Entry 6RD6 (electron microscopy, 2.75 A resolution); this record covers chains 2 and 4 of the 5 polymer chains in the assembly.

[Chain 2]
Molecule: ASA-2: Polytomella F-ATP synthase associated subunit 2
Source organism: Polytomella sp. Pringsheim 198.80
Chain sequence (441 residues; numbered 5 to 445; the number before each row is that of its first residue):
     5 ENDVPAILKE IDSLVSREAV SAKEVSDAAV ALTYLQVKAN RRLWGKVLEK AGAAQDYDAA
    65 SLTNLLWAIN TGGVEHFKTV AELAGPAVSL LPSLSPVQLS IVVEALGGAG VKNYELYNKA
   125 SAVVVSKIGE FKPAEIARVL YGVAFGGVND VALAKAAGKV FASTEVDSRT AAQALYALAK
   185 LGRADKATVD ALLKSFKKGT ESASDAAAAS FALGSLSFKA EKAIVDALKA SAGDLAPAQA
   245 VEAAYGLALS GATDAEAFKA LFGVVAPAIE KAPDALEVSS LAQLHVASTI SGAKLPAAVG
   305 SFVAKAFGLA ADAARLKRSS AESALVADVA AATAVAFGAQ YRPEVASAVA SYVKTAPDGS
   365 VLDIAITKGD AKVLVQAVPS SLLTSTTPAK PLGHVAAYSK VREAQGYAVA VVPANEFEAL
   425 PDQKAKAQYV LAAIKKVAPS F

[Chain 4]
Molecule: Mitochondrial ATP synthase associated protein ASA4
Source organism: Polytomella sp. Pringsheim 198.80
UniProtKB: D7NIZ2 (D7NIZ2_9CHLO); residues 0-293 here correspond to UniProt positions 1-294 (UniProt number = residue number + 1)
Chain sequence (294 residues; each row starts with the number of its first residue; numbering starts at 0):
     0 ATEPAVSKKE VLYFLSSKDA ESSTAVKSYL KSLYAGAQVE ATETDASELI AQLEKKYLSA
    60 QVVEPGVHNI ALPLGESGSA PVKRYAAELF NLGAQAGFEC PFIEVSKKFG QETATSETVK
   120 DVLNKTKSYV SADYNAALNE VLSSVEAEIN GPVLFDGKTE GFKKFAAKAK AVAVSRGLPA
   180 DTILAYCAGS ANEDAADKVS KEFFTWFESA YTADAAAEVK AIEAEAASIL DRHLAKPVAQ
   240 IRKEQASAYA SLLKRAETAK GAKWAEKYLE DVKAVQWFDA SVAEAPASGP KVAA
Disordered / not traced: 0-3

[Interface between chain 2 and chain 4]
Pairs across the interface (70):
  Phe-81(2) / Ala-86(4)  hydrophobic
  Phe-81(2) / Glu-87(4)
  Lys-82(2) / Ala-70(4)
  Lys-82(2) / Arg-83(4)
  Ala-85(2) / Ala-79(4)
  Ala-85(2) / Arg-83(4)
  Glu-86(2) / Pro-80(4)
  Glu-86(2) / Arg-83(4)  salt bridge
  Gly-89(2) / Ala-79(4)
  Lys-116(2) / Ala-86(4)
  Lys-116(2) / Phe-89(4)
  Lys-116(2) / Tyr-210(4)
  Asn-117(2) / Lys-82(4)
  Asn-117(2) / Glu-207(4)
  Tyr-118(2) / Phe-203(4)
  Tyr-118(2) / Glu-207(4)  hydrogen bond (backbone-side chain)
  Tyr-118(2) / Tyr-210(4)
  Glu-119(2) / Lys-82(4)  salt bridge
  Glu-119(2) / Glu-207(4)  hydrogen bond (backbone-side chain)
  Asn-122(2) / Lys-200(4)
  Asn-122(2) / Thr-204(4)
  Asn-153(2) / Asp-196(4)
  Asp-154(2) / Asp-196(4)
  Asp-154(2) / Lys-200(4)  salt bridge
  Val-155(2) / Glu-192(4)
  Val-155(2) / Asp-196(4)  hydrogen bond (backbone-side chain)
  Ala-156(2) / Asp-196(4)
  Lys-159(2) / Glu-192(4)  salt bridge
  Lys-159(2) / Asp-193(4)
  Arg-187(2) / Glu-192(4)  salt bridge
  Glu-274(2) / Tyr-33(4)
  Pro-277(2) / Tyr-33(4)  hydrophobic
  Asp-278(2) / Lys-26(4)  hydrogen bond (backbone-side chain)
  Asp-278(2) / Lys-30(4)
  Val-282(2) / Leu-14(4)  hydrophobic
  Val-282(2) / Leu-29(4)  hydrophobic
  Ala-302(2) / Tyr-33(4)
  Val-303(2) / Tyr-33(4)
  Phe-306(2) / Leu-29(4)
  Phe-306(2) / Tyr-33(4)  hydrophobic
  Lys-309(2) / Leu-32(4)  hydrogen bond (side chain-backbone)
  Lys-309(2) / Gly-35(4)
  Lys-309(2) / Ala-36(4)  hydrogen bond (side chain-backbone)
  Leu-313(2) / Lys-7(4)
  Leu-313(2) / Leu-11(4)
  Leu-313(2) / Leu-14(4)
  Leu-313(2) / Tyr-28(4)  hydrophobic
  Leu-313(2) / Leu-32(4)  hydrophobic
  Asp-316(2) / Lys-7(4)  salt bridge
  Asp-316(2) / Leu-11(4)
  Asp-316(2) / Thr-41(4)  hydrogen bond
  Ala-317(2) / Leu-11(4)
  Ala-317(2) / Leu-14(4)  hydrophobic
  Leu-320(2) / Lys-8(4)
  Leu-320(2) / Leu-11(4)  hydrophobic
  Leu-320(2) / Tyr-12(4)
  Lys-321(2) / Tyr-12(4)  hydrogen bond (side chain-backbone)
  Lys-321(2) / Ser-15(4)
  Lys-321(2) / Gln-94(4)  hydrogen bond (side chain-backbone)
  Lys-321(2) / Gly-96(4)
  Ser-323(2) / Glu-98(4)  hydrogen bond
  Ser-324(2) / Glu-98(4)  hydrogen bond (backbone-side chain)
  Ser-324(2) / Lys-106(4)
  Val-357(2) / Thr-43(4)
  Thr-359(2) / Thr-43(4)
  Asp-362(2) / Val-38(4)
  Gly-363(2) / Ala-40(4)
  Gly-363(2) / Thr-41(4)  hydrogen bond (backbone-side chain)
  Val-365(2) / Thr-41(4)
  Val-365(2) / Thr-43(4)
Interface residues without a listed pair, chain 2 (48 interface residues in all): Ala-88, Ser-125, Ile-273, Ala-279, Leu-280, Glu-281, Leu-285, Ala-314, Ala-325, Lys-358, Ser-364, Ser-389
Interface residues without a listed pair, chain 4 (44 interface residues in all): Gln-37, Glu-39, Glu-42, Lys-54, Asn-90, Ala-95

[In short]
The interface between chain 2 and chain 4 involves 48 residues on one side and 44 on the other, with 12
hydrogen bonds and 6 salt bridges. Polar pairs include Glu-86(2)/Arg-83(4), Glu-119(2)/Lys-82(4) and
Asp-154(2)/Lys-200(4).
Here chain 2 is ASA-2: Polytomella F-ATP synthase associated subunit 2 and chain 4 is Mitochondrial ATP
synthase associated protein ASA4, both from Polytomella sp. Pringsheim 198.80. Entry 6RD6 (CryoEM structure of
Polytomella F-ATP synthase, focussed refinement of upper peripheral stalk) was determined by electron
microscopy (same publication as 6RD4, 6RD5, 6RD7, 6RD8, 6RD9, 6RDA and 46 further entries).
